8H0W - chains N and d of the 24 polymer chains in the assembly; structure by electron microscopy, 4.60 A resolution (low resolution: residue-level contacts below are approximate; hydrogen-bond / salt-bridge calls are withheld).

# Chain N
Molecule: 261-nt DNA strand
Sequence (261 nucleotides; numbered -163 to 97; the number before each row is that of its first residue; numbers below 1 keep their minus sign (DT-163 is residue -163)):
  -163 TTCTTAAATA CCAAATTAGC TCTCATTCCG GACGTGTTTG TCCTCTGCCT TTAAAGCAAT
  -103 AGGAGCTTAC GGTCCACTTG TGTTTGGTGT GTTTGGGAAT CCGGTGCCGA GGCCGCTCAA
   -43 TTGGTCGTAG ACAGCTCTAG CACCGCTTAA ACGCACGTAC GCGCTGTCCC CCGCGTTTTA
    17 ACCGCCAAGG GGATTACTCC CTAGTCTCCA GGCACGTGTC AGATATATAC ATCCAGGCCT
    77 TGTGTCGCGA AATTCATAGA T
Unresolved in the structure: -163 to -114, -102 to -94, 92-97

# Chain d
Protein: Histone H2B type 1-J
From: Homo sapiens
Reference sequence: P06899 (H2B1J_HUMAN); residues -3 to 122 here correspond to UniProt positions 1-126 (UniProt number = residue number + 4)
Amino-acid sequence (129 residues; numbered -6 to 122; the number before each row is that of its first residue; numbers below 1 keep their minus sign (Gly-6 is residue -6)):
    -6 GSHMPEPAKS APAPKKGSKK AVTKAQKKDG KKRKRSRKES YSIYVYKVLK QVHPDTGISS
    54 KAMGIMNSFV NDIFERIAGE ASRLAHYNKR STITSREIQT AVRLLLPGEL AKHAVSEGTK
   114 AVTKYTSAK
Unresolved in the structure: -6 to 27
Differences from the reference sequence: expression tag (-6 to -4)

# Interface between chain N and chain d
Pairs across the interface - 14 pairs, chain N then chain d:
  DA-54(N) with Ile51(d); Ser52(d); Ser53(d)
  DG-53(N) with Tyr39(d); Gly50(d); Ile51(d)
  DG-52(N) with Tyr39(d)
  DA-35(N) with Ser84(d); Thr85(d)
  DG-34(N) with Arg83(d); Ser84(d); Thr85(d)
  DA-33(N) with Arg83(d)
  DT30(N) with Ser29(d)
Also at the interface, not in a pair above, chain N (8 interface residues in all): DA-45
Also at the interface, not in a pair above, chain d (10 interface residues in all): Arg30

# In short
The interface between chain N and chain d involves 8 residues on one side and 10 on the other.
Chain N is a 261-nt DNA strand and chain d is Histone H2B type 1-J (Homo sapiens); the structure, RNA
polymerase II transcribing a chromatosome (type II), was determined by electron microscopy together with 8H0V
from the same study.
